5BTA - chains B and H of the 8 polymer chains in the assembly; structure by X-ray diffraction, 2.55 A resolution.

[Chain B]
Protein: DNA gyrase subunit B
Source organism: Mycobacterium tuberculosis (strain ATCC 25618 / H37Rv)
Notes: EC 5.99.1.3; fragment: GyrB 426-675 with N-terminal SNA tag
UniProt: P9WG45 (GYRB_MYCTU); residue numbers follow UniProt; this construct covers 426-675
Chain sequence (253 residues; row label = number of the first residue in the row):
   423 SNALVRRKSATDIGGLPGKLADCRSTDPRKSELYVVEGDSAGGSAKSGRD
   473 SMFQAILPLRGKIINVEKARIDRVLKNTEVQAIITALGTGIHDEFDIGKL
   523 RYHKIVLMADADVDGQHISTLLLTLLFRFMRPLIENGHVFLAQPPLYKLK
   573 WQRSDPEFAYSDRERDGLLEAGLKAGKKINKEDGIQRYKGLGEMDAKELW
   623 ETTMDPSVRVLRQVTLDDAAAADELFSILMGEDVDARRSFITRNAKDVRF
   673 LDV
Unresolved in the structure: 423-424, 431-436
Construct notes: expression tag (423-425)
Swiss-Prot annotation at these positions:
  - binding site (Mg(2+)): Glu459, Asp532, Asp534
  - site (Interaction with DNA): Lys484, Asn487
  - mutagenesis: Asp472 (D472H: No supercoiling activity), Arg482 (R482K: Increased susceptibility to fluoroquinolones, half supercoiling activity, no fluoroquinolone-induced DNA cleavage (makes sequence more like E.coli)), Asn499 (N499D: 17-fold increased resistance to fluoroquinolones, slightly increased DNA cleavage in absence of drugs), Asp577 (D577A: 37% supercoiling, 54% decatenation, 126% DNA cleavage in presence of norfloxacin; D577R: <2% supercoiling, 4% decatenation), Glu620 to Asp627 (<3% supercoiling, 18% decatenation, 75% DNA cleavage in presence of norfloxacin), Glu620 (E620A: 15% supercoiling, 19% decatenation, 143% DNA cleavage in presence of norfloxacin; E620R: 10% supercoiling, 7% decatenation), Glu623 (E623A: 18% supercoiling, 11% decatenation, 131% DNA cleavage in presence of norfloxacin; E623R: <2% supercoiling, 2% decatenation), Asp627 (D627A: 13% supercoiling, 10% decatenation, 42% DNA cleavage in presence of norfloxacin; D627R: <2% supercoiling, 3% decatenation)
Metal / ion sites: Mg2+: Asp532, Asp534
Small-molecule neighbours: moxifloxacin (MFX; 1-cyclopropyl-6-fluoro-8-methoxy-7-[(4aS,7aS)-octahydro-6H-pyrrolo[3,4-b]pyridin-6-yl]-4-oxo-1,4-dihydroquinoline-3-carboxylic acid): Arg482, Gly483, Thr500, Glu501

[Chain H]
Molecule: DNA substrate 24-mer GGTCATGAATGACTATGCACGTAA
Source organism: synthetic construct
Sequence (24 nucleotides; row label = number of the first residue in the row):
     1 GGTCATGAATGACTATGCACGTAA
Unresolved in the structure: 1-2, 24

[Chain B / chain H interface]
Contacting residue pairs - 17 pairs, chain B then chain H:
  Lys484(B) with DT16(H), sugar contact; DG17(H), sugar contact
  Ile485(B) with DG17(H), sugar contact
  Ile486(B) with DT16(H), phosphate contact; DG17(H), phosphate contact
  Asn487(B) with DG17(H), hydrogen bond to the phosphate; DC18(H), hydrogen bond to the phosphate
  Lys490(B) with DC18(H), salt bridge to the phosphate; DA19(H), salt bridge to the phosphate
  Arg495(B) with DT16(H), salt bridge to the phosphate
  Asn499(B) with DA15(H), phosphate contact; DT16(H), hydrogen bond to the phosphate
  His539(B) with DG17(H), hydrogen bond to the phosphate; DC18(H), salt bridge to the phosphate
  Val656(B) with DA19(H), sugar contact; DC20(H), phosphate contact
  Arg659(B) with DA19(H), salt bridge to the phosphate
Also at the interface, not in a pair above, chain B (14 interface residues in all): Gly483, Leu543, Met652, Arg660

[Summary]
Chain B and chain H form an interface of 14 and 6 residues respectively; the contacts include 4 hydrogen bonds
and 5 salt bridges. Among the polar pairs are Asn487(B)-DG17(H), Asn487(B)-DC18(H) and Asn499(B)-DT16(H).
Chain B binds moxifloxacin.
Here chain B is DNA gyrase subunit B (Mycobacterium tuberculosis (strain ATCC 25618 / H37Rv)) and chain H is
DNA substrate 24-mer GGTCATGAATGACTATGCACGTAA (synthetic construct). Entry 5BTA (Crystal structure of a
topoisomerase II complex) was determined by X-ray diffraction (same publication as 5BS8, 5BTC, 5BTD, 5BTF,
5BTG, 5BTI, 5BTL and 5BTN).
